9G24 - chains A and T of the 17 polymer chains in the assembly; structure by electron microscopy, 3.50 A resolution.

# Chain A
Molecule: DNA-directed RNA polymerase I subunit RPA190
Source organism: Saccharomyces cerevisiae
Notes: EC 2.7.7.6
Reference sequence: P10964 (RPA1_YEAST); residue numbers follow UniProt; this construct covers 1-1664
Amino-acid sequence (1664 residues; row label = number of the first residue in the row):
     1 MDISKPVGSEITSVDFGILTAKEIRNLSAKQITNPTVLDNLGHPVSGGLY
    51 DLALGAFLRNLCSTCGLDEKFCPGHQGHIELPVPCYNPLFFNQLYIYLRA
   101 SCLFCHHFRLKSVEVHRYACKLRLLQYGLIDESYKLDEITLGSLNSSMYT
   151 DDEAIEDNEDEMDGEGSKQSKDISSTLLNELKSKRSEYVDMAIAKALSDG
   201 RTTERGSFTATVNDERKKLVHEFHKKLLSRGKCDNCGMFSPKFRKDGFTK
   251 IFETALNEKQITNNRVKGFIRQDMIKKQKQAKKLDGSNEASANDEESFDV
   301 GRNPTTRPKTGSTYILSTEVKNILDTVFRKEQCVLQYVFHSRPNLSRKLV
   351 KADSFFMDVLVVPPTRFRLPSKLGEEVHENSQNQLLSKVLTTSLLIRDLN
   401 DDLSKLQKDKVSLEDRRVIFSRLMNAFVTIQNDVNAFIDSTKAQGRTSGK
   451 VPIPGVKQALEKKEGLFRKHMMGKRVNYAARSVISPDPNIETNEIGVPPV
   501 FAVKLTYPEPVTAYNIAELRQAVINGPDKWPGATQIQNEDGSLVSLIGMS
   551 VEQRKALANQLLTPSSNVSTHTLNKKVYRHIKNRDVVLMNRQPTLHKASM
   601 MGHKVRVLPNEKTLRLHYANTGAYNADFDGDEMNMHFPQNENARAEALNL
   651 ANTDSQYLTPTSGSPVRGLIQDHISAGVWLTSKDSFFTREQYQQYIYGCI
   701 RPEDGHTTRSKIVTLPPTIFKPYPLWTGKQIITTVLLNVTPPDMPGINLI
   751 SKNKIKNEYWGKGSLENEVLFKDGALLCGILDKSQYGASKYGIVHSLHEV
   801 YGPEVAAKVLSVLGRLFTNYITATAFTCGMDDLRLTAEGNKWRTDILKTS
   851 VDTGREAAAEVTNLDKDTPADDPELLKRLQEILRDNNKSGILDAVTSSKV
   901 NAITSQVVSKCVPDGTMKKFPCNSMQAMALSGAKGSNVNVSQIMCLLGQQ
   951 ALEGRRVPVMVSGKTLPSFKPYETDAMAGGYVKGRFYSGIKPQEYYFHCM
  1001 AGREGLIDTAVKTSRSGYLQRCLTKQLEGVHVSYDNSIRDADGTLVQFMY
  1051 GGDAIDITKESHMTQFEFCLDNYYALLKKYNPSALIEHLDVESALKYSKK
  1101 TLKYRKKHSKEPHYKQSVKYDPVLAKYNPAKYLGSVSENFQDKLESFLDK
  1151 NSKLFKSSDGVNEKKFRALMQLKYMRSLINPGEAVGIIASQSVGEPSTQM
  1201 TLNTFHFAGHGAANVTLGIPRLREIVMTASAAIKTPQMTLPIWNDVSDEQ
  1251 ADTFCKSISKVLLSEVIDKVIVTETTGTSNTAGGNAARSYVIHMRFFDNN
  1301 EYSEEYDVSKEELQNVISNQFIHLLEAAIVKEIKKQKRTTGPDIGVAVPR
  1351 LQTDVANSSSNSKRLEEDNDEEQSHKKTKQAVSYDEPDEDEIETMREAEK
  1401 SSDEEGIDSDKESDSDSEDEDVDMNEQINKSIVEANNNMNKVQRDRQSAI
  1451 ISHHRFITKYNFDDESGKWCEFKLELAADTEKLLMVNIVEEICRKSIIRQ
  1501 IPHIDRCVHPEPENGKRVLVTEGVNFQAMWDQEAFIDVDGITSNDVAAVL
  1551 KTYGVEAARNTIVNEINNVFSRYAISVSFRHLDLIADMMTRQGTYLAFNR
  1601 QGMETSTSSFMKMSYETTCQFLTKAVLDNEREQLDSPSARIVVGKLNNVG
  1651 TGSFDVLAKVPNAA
Unresolved in the structure: 142-174, 269-311, 1154-1159, 1278-1286, 1339-1432, 1664
Curated features (UniProtKB/Swiss-Prot):
  - region: Pro-992 to Glu-1004 (Bridging helix)
  - binding site (Zn(2+)): Cys-62, Cys-65, Cys-72, His-75, Cys-102, Cys-105, Cys-233, Cys-236
  - binding site (Mg(2+)): Asp-627, Asp-629, Asp-631
  - modified residue (Phosphoserine): Ser-889, Ser-1636
Ion coordination: Zn2+ site 1: Cys-62, Cys-65, Cys-72, His-75; Zn2+ site 2: Cys-102, Cys-105, Cys-233, Cys-236; Mg2+: Asp-627, Asp-629, Asp-631 (shared with 1 residue of chain R)
Small-molecule neighbours: AMP-CPP (APC; diphosphomethylphosphonic acid adenosyl ester): Asp-627, Ile-670, Gln-671, Lys-783, Gly-932, Ala-933, Lys-934, Gly-935
What the authors report for this chain:
  - binding site for AMP-CPP: Lys-934
  - specificity-determining residues: Pro-593 (proposed by the authors, not directly observed)

# Chain T
Molecule: Template DNA
Sequence (38 nucleotides; numbered 1 to 38; the number before each row is that of its first residue):
     1 CTACCGATAAGCAGATXCTCTCGATTGCGTATGAAATC
Unresolved in the structure: 35-38
Modified / non-standard residues: 3DR (1',2'-dideoxyribofuranose-5'-phosphate) at position 17

# How chain A and chain T interact
Contacting residue pairs (7; chain A residue first):
  Phe-248(A) / DA13(T)  phosphate contact
  Lys-450(A) / DG27(T)  hydrogen bond to the sugar
  Arg-468(A) / DC18(T)  salt bridge to the phosphate
  Arg-475(A) / DC20(T)  salt bridge to the phosphate
  Ser-1014(A) / 3DR_17(T)  phosphate contact
  Gly-1017(A) / 3DR_17(T)  sugar contact
  Tyr-1018(A) / DT16(T)  sugar contact
Other interface residues (no listed pair), chain A (14 interface residues in all): Glu-461, Lys-463, Arg-481, Gln-592, Pro-593, Arg-1600, Glu-1616
Other interface residues (no listed pair), chain T (9 interface residues in all): DG14, DA15, DT19

# Summary
The interface between chain A and chain T involves 14 residues on one side and 9 on the other; the contacts
include 1 hydrogen bond and 2 salt bridges. Polar pairs include Lys-450(A)/DG27(T), Arg-468(A)/DC18(T) and
Arg-475(A)/DC20(T). Ligands of chain A: AMP-CPP. The paper reports a binding site for AMP-CPP at Lys-934(A);
the specificity determinant Pro-593(A).
Here chain A is DNA-directed RNA polymerase I subunit RPA190 (Saccharomyces cerevisiae) and chain T is
Template DNA. Entry 9G24 (Yeast RNA polymerase I elongation complex stalled by an apurinic site bound to
nucleotide analog AMPCPP ...) was determined by electron microscopy, deposited together with 9G1V, 9G1X, 9G23,
9G26, 9G27, 9G29, 9G2B and 9G2C.
